PDB entry 6NS9 | X-ray diffraction, 1.95 A resolution | chains A and B

Chain A:
Molecule: Hemagglutinin HA1 chain
From: Influenza A virus
UniProtKB: L0HR89 (L0HR89_9INFA); residues 11-329 here correspond to UniProt positions 27-345 (UniProt number = residue number + 16)
Amino-acid sequence (321 residues; row label = number of the first residue in the row):
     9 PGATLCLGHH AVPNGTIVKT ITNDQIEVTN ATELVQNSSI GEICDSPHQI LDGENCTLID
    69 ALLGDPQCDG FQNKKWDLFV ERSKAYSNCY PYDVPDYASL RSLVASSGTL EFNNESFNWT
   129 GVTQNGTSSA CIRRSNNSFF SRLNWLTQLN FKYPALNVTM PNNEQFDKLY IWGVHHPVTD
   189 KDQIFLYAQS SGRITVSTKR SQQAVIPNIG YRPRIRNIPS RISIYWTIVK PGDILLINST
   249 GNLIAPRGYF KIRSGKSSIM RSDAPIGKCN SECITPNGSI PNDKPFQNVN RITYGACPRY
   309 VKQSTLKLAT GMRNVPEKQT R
Disordered / not traced: 326-329
Sequence notes: expression tag (9-10)
Disulfide bonds: Cys-52/Cys-277, Cys-64/Cys-76, Cys-97/Cys-139, Cys-281/Cys-305
Covalently attached groups: N-acetylglucosamine (NAG) linked to Asn-22, Asn-38, Asn-63, Asn-133, Asn-246, Asn-285; glycan linked to Asn-165
From the paper describing this entry:
  - post-translational modification sites: Asn-165

Chain B:
Molecule: Hemagglutinin HA2 chain
From: Influenza A virus
UniProtKB: L0HR89 (L0HR89_9INFA); residues 1-176 here correspond to UniProt positions 346-521 (UniProt number = residue number + 345)
Amino-acid sequence (176 residues; each row starts with the number of its first residue):
     1 GIFGAIAGFI ENGWEGMVDG WYGFRHQNSE GRGQAADLKS TQAAIDQING KLNRLIGKTN
    61 EKFHQIEKEF SEVEGRIQDL EKYVEDTKID LWSYNAELLV ALENQHTIDL TDSEMNKLFE
   121 KTKKQLRENA EDMGNGCFKI YHKCDNACIG SIRNGTYDHD VYRDEALNNR FQIKGV
Disordered / not traced: 174-176
Disulfide bonds: Cys-144/Cys-148
Covalently attached groups: N-acetylglucosamine (NAG) linked to Asn-154

Chain A / chain B interface:
Contacting residue pairs (145; chain A residue first):
  Gly-10(A) with Ile-140(B); His-142(B)
  Ala-11(A) with Gln-27(B); Asn-28(B); Phe-138(B); Lys-139(B); Ile-140(B), hydrogen bond (backbone-backbone); His-142(B)
  Thr-12(A) with Arg-25(B); His-26(B); Gln-27(B), hydrogen bond (backbone-backbone); Phe-138(B)
  Leu-13(A) with Phe-24(B), hydrophobic; Arg-25(B); His-26(B); Gly-136(B); Cys-137(B); Phe-138(B), hydrogen bond (backbone-backbone); Ile-140(B), hydrophobic; Ile-152(B), hydrophobic
  Cys-14(A) with Trp-14(B); Gly-23(B); Phe-24(B); Arg-25(B), hydrogen bond (backbone-backbone); Gly-136(B); Cys-137(B), disulfide
  Leu-15(A) with Ile-10(B); Trp-14(B); Gly-23(B); Phe-24(B), hydrophobic; Leu-118(B), hydrophobic; Thr-122(B); Gly-136(B), hydrogen bond (backbone-backbone); Phe-138(B), hydrophobic
  Gly-16(A) with Trp-14(B); Tyr-22(B); Gly-23(B), hydrogen bond (backbone-backbone); Met-115(B)
  His-17(A) with Ile-6(B); Ile-10(B); Asn-12(B); Gly-13(B); Trp-14(B), hydrogen bond (backbone-backbone); Met-17(B); Trp-21(B); Tyr-22(B); Met-115(B)
  His-18(A) with Gly-13(B); Trp-14(B); Met-17(B); Gly-20(B); Trp-21(B), hydrogen bond (backbone-backbone)
  Ala-19(A) with Gly-13(B); Trp-14(B), hydrogen bond (backbone-backbone); Glu-15(B)
  Pro-21(A) with Glu-15(B)
  Val-26(A) with Asn-104(B)
  Lys-27(A) with Glu-97(B), salt bridge; Val-100(B); Ala-101(B); Asn-104(B), hydrogen bond (backbone-side chain)
  Thr-28(A) with Ala-101(B); Gln-105(B), hydrogen bond; Ile-108(B)
  Ile-29(A) with Ala-101(B); Leu-102(B), hydrophobic; Gln-105(B), hydrogen bond (backbone-side chain)
  Thr-30(A) with Gln-105(B), hydrogen bond (backbone-side chain)
  Ile-34(A) with Ile-108(B), hydrophobic
  Val-36(A) with Ile-108(B), hydrophobic
  Thr-40(A) with Leu-52(B)
  Leu-42(A) with Ile-56(B), hydrophobic; Val-100(B), hydrophobic
  Arg-109(A) with Glu-67(B), salt bridge
  Ser-110(A) with His-64(B), hydrogen bond
  Ser-114(A) with His-64(B)
  Lys-264(A) with Phe-63(B)
  Ser-265(A) with His-64(B)
  Ser-266(A) with His-64(B), hydrogen bond
  Arg-269(A) with Glu-67(B), salt bridge; Glu-69(B)
  Asn-290(A) with Thr-59(B), hydrogen bond
  Asp-291(A) with Ile-56(B); Gly-57(B), hydrogen bond (backbone-backbone)
  Lys-292(A) with Thr-59(B)
  Pro-293(A) with Leu-55(B)
  Phe-294(A) with Ala-96(B), hydrophobic
  Arg-299(A) with Lys-68(B), hydrogen bond (backbone-side chain); Glu-85(B); Ile-89(B)
  Ile-300(A) with Glu-69(B)
  Thr-301(A) with Gln-65(B), hydrogen bond (backbone-side chain)
  Tyr-302(A) with Lys-62(B); Phe-63(B)
  Gly-303(A) with Asn-60(B); Glu-61(B); Lys-62(B), hydrogen bond (backbone-backbone)
  Ala-304(A) with Thr-59(B), hydrogen bond (backbone-side chain); Asn-60(B); Glu-61(B)
  Cys-305(A) with Thr-59(B); Asn-60(B), hydrogen bond (backbone-side chain)
  Pro-306(A) with Thr-59(B)
  Arg-307(A) with Asn-60(B), hydrogen bond; Trp-92(B)
  Tyr-308(A) with Ile-89(B), hydrophobic
  Val-309(A) with Ser-93(B)
  Lys-310(A) with Ile-89(B); Asp-90(B), salt bridge; Ser-93(B), hydrogen bond (backbone-side chain)
  Gln-311(A) with Ser-93(B), hydrogen bond (side chain-backbone); Glu-97(B), hydrogen bond
  Leu-314(A) with Ala-96(B), hydrophobic; Glu-97(B); Val-100(B), hydrophobic
  Lys-315(A) with Val-100(B); Asn-104(B), hydrogen bond (backbone-side chain)
  Leu-316(A) with Leu-52(B), hydrophobic; Leu-55(B), hydrophobic; Val-100(B), hydrophobic; Glu-103(B); Asn-104(B)
  Ala-317(A) with Asn-104(B), hydrogen bond (backbone-side chain); Thr-107(B)
  Thr-318(A) with Trp-21(B); Ile-48(B)
  Gly-319(A) with Trp-21(B); Thr-107(B)
  Met-320(A) with Ile-6(B), hydrophobic; Trp-21(B); Tyr-22(B); Thr-111(B)
  Arg-321(A) with Ile-6(B); Ala-7(B)
  Val-323(A) with Ala-7(B), hydrophobic; Glu-11(B); Asn-12(B); Gly-13(B), hydrogen bond (backbone-backbone)
  Pro-324(A) with Asn-12(B); Glu-15(B)
  Glu-325(A) with Asn-12(B); Gly-13(B); Trp-14(B); Glu-15(B), hydrogen bond (side chain-backbone); Gly-16(B)
Other interface residues (no listed pair), chain A (62 interface residues in all): Pro-9, Val-20, His-56, Ala-113, Ile-267, Glu-280
Other interface residues (no listed pair), chain B (66 interface residues in all): Lys-88, Leu-99, Phe-119, Lys-143, Cys-144, Ile-149
Cross-chain cystine bridges: Cys-14(A)/Cys-137(B)

Summary:
62 residues of chain A face 66 of chain B across their interface; the contacts include 1 disulfide bond, 30
hydrogen bonds and 4 salt bridges. Polar contacts include Lys-27(A)/Glu-97(B), Arg-109(A)/Glu-67(B) and
Arg-269(A)/Glu-67(B). Covalently linked N-acetylglucosamine: at Asn-22(A), Asn-38(A), Asn-63(A), Asn-133(A),
Asn-165(A) and Asn-246(A) and 1 more. The paper reports a modification site at Asn-165(A).
Chain A is Hemagglutinin HA1 chain and chain B is Hemagglutinin HA2 chain, both from Influenza A virus; the
structure, Crystal structure of the IVR-165 (H3N2) influenza virus hemagglutinin apo form, was determined by
X-ray diffraction (same publication as 6NSA, 6NSB, 6NSC, 6NSF and 6NSG).
